Entry 3V6D (X-ray diffraction, 2.70 A resolution); this record covers chains A and T of the 4 polymer chains in the assembly.

== Chain A ==
Molecule: HIV-1 REVERSE TRANSCRIPTASE P66 subunit
Organism: Human immunodeficiency virus type 1 BH10
Notes: EC 2.7.7.49, 2.7.7.7
UniProtKB: P03366 (POL_HV1B1); residues 1-554 here correspond to UniProt positions 600-1153 (UniProt number = residue number + 599)
Sequence (556 residues; numbered -1 to 554; the number before each row is that of its first residue; numbers below 1 keep their minus sign (Met-1 is residue -1)):
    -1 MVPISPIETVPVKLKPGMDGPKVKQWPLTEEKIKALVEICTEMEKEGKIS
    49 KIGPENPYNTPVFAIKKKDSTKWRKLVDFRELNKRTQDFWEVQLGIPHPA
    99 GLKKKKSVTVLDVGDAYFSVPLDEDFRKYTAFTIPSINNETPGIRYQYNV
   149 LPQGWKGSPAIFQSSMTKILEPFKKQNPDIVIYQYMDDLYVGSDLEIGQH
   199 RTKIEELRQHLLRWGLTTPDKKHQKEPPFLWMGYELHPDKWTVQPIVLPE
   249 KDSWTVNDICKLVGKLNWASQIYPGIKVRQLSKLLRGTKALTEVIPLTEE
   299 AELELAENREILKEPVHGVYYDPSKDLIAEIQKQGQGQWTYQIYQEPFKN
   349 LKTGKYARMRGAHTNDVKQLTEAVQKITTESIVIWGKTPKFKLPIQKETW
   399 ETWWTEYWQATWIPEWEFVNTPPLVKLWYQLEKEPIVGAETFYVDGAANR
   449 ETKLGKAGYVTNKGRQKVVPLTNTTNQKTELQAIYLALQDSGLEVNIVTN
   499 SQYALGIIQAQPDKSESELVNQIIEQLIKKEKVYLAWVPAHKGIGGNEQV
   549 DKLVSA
Disordered / not traced: -1
Construct notes: expression tag (-1 to 0); engineered mutation Cys258 (Gln857 in P03366), Ser280 (Cys879 in P03366), Asn498 (Asp1097 in P03366)
Curated features (UniProtKB/Swiss-Prot):
  - region: Phe227 to His235 (RT 'primer grip')
  - motif: Trp398 to Trp414 (Tryptophan repeat motif)
  - binding site (Mg(2+)): Asp110, Asp185, Asp186, Asp443, Glu478, Asp549
  - site: Trp401 (Essential for RT p66/p51 heterodimerization), Trp414 (Essential for RT p66/p51 heterodimerization), Phe440, Tyr441 (Cleavage)
From the paper describing this entry:
  - binding site for the 21-nt DNA strand: Tyr183 to Asp186
  - mutagenesis - D498N: abolished catalytic activity (RNase H activity) (citing earlier work)
  - mutagenesis - D498N: unchanged catalytic activity (polymerase activity) (citing earlier work)
  - catalytic residues: Asp110, Asp185, Asp186 (citing earlier work)

== Chain T ==
Molecule: 27-nt DNA strand
Sequence (27 nucleotides; numbered 701 to 727; the number before each row is that of its first residue):
   701 ATGGAAGGCGCCCGAACAGGGACTGTG
Disordered / not traced: 701, 726-727

== Interface between chain A and chain T ==
Residue-residue contacts - 41 pairs, chain A then chain T:
  Trp24(A) - DG703(T)  base contact
  Lys30(A) - DT702(T)  hydrogen bond to the phosphate
  Phe61(A) - DG703(T)  base contact
  Phe61(A) - DG704(T)  base contact
  Ala62(A) - DG704(T)  base contact
  Ile63(A) - DG704(T)  base contact
  Arg72(A) - DA705(T)  base contact
  Leu74(A) - DA705(T)  base contact
  Asp76(A) - DA705(T)  sugar contact
  Arg78(A) - DG704(T)  phosphate contact
  Arg78(A) - DA705(T)  salt bridge to the phosphate
  Asn81(A) - DA706(T)  sugar contact
  Glu89(A) - DG707(T)  phosphate contact
  Glu89(A) - DG708(T)  phosphate contact
  Gln91(A) - DG708(T)  sugar contact
  Leu92(A) - DC709(T)  sugar contact
  Gly93(A) - DC709(T)  sugar contact
  Ile94(A) - DG708(T)  base contact
  Ile94(A) - DC709(T)  base contact
  Gly152(A) - DA705(T)  base contact
  Gly152(A) - DA706(T)  sugar contact
  Trp153(A) - DA706(T)  sugar contact
  Lys154(A) - DA706(T)  phosphate contact
  Pro157(A) - DG707(T)  sugar contact
  Tyr183(A) - DG707(T)  hydrogen bond to the base
  Tyr183(A) - DG708(T)  base contact
  Met184(A) - DG707(T)  base contact
  Asn265(A) - DC711(T)  sugar contact
  Asn265(A) - DC712(T)  phosphate contact
  Ser280(A) - DC712(T)  phosphate contact
  Arg284(A) - DC713(T)  salt bridge to the phosphate
  Arg284(A) - DG714(T)  phosphate contact
  Gly285(A) - DC713(T)  phosphate contact
  Gly285(A) - DG714(T)  sugar contact
  Lys353(A) - DC712(T)  salt bridge to the phosphate
  Ala355(A) - DC712(T)  phosphate contact
  Lys374(A) - DC711(T)  salt bridge to the phosphate
  Arg448(A) - DC723(T)  base contact
  Asn474(A) - DC723(T)  sugar contact
  Gln500(A) - DA722(T)  hydrogen bond to the phosphate
  His539(A) - DC723(T)  phosphate contact
Interface residues without a listed pair, chain A (39 interface residues in all): Pro25, Leu26, Val75, Tyr115, Gln151, Leu283, Arg356
Interface residues without a listed pair, chain T (16 interface residues in all): DG721, DT724

== Summary ==
Chain A and chain T form an interface of 39 and 16 residues respectively, with 3 hydrogen bonds and 4 salt
bridges. Polar contacts include Tyr183(A)-DG707(T), Lys30(A)-DT702(T) and Gln500(A)-DA722(T). UniProt lists 6
Mg2+-binding residues on chain A. The paper reports catalytic residues Asp110(A), Asp185(A) and Asp186(A);
D498N of chain A abolishes catalytic activity (RNase H activity).
Here chain A is HIV-1 REVERSE TRANSCRIPTASE P66 subunit (Human immunodeficiency virus type 1 BH10) and chain T
is a 27-nt DNA strand. Entry 3V6D (Crystal structure of HIV-1 reverse transcriptase (RT) cross-linked with
AZT-terminated DNA) was determined by X-ray diffraction together with 3V4I and 3V81 from the same study.
